2GXQ - chain A; structure by X-ray diffraction, 1.20 A resolution.

== Chain A ==
Name: heat resistant RNA dependent ATPase
Source organism: Thermus thermophilus HB27
Notes: fragment: N-terminal domain
UniProt: O07897 (O07897_THETH); residue numbers follow UniProt; this construct covers 1-207
Sequence (207 residues; each row starts with the number of its first residue):
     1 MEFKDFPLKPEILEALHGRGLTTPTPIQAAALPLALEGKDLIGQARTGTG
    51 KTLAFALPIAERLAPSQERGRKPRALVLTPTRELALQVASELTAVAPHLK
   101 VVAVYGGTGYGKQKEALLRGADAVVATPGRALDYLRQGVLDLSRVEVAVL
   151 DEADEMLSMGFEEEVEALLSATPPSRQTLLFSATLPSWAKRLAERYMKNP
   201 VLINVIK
Small-molecule neighbours: adenosine monophosphate (AMP): Phe-3, Leu-21, Thr-23, Pro-24, Thr-25, Gln-28, Arg-46, Thr-47, Gly-48, Thr-49, Gly-50, Lys-51, Thr-52, Leu-53, Gln-87, Glu-91

== Summary ==
Bound to chain A: adenosine monophosphate.
Chain A is heat resistant RNA dependent ATPase (Thermus thermophilus HB27); the structure, HERA N-terminal
domain in complex with AMP, crystal form 1, was determined by X-ray diffraction together with 2GXS and 2GXU
from the same study.
